1RZH - chains M and H of the 3 polymer chains in the assembly; structure by X-ray diffraction, 1.80 A resolution.

Chain M:
Molecule: Reaction center protein M chain
Organism: Rhodobacter sphaeroides
Reference sequence: P02953 (RCEM_RHOSH); numbering as in UniProt (aligned over 1-307)
Chain sequence (307 residues; numbered 1 to 307; the number before each row is that of its first residue):
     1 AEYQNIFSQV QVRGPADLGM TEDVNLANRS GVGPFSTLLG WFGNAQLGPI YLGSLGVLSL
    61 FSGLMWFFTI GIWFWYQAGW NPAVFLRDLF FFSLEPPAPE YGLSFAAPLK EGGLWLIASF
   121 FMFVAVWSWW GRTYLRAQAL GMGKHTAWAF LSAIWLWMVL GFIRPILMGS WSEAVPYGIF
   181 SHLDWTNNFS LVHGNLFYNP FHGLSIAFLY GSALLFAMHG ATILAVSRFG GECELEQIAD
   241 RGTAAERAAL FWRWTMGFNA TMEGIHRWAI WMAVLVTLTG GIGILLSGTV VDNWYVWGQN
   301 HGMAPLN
Disordered / not traced: 302-307
Differences from the reference sequence: engineered mutation C233 (Arg in P02953)
Ion coordination: Fe2+: H219, E234, H266 (shared with 2 residues of chain L)
Small-molecule neighbours:
  - bacteriochlorophyll a (BCL), molecule 1: W66, F67, L89, M122, W157, L160, V175, I179, H182, L183, W185, T186
  - bacteriochlorophyll a (BCL), molecule 2: W66, M122, V126, F150, A153, I154, L156, W157, L160, W185, T186, N187, F189, S190, N195, L196, F197, H202, S205, I206, L209, Y210, V276, T277, G280, G281, G283, I284
  - bacteriochlorophyll a (BCL), molecule 3: T186, F197, Y210
  - bacteriochlorophyll a (BCL), molecule 4: F197, G203, I206, A207, Y210, G211, L214
  - bacteriopheophytin a (BPH), molecule 1: S59, L60, G63, L64, F67, A125, V126, W129, T133, T146, A149, F150, S152, A153, A273, V274, T277
  - bacteriopheophytin a (BPH), molecule 2: Y210, A213, L214, A217, M218, W252, T255, M256
  - heptane-1,2,3-triol (HTO): M256, G257, F258
  - spheroidene (SPO): W66, F67, F68, I70, G71, F74, W75, F85, L89, W115, L116, S119, F120, M122, F123, W157, M158, L160, G161, F162, W171, V175, P176, Y177, G178, I179, H182
  - ubiquinone-10 (U10), molecule 1: I50, L60, W129
  - ubiquinone-10 (U10), molecule 2: L214, L215, M218, H219, T222, I223, A245, A248, A249, W252, M256, F258, N259, A260, T261, M262, I265, W268, M272

Chain H:
Molecule: Reaction center protein H chain
Organism: Rhodobacter sphaeroides
Reference sequence: P11846 (RCEH_RHOSH); residue numbers follow UniProt; this construct covers 1-260
Chain sequence (260 residues; row label = number of the first residue in the row):
     1 MVGVTAFGNF DLASLAIYSF WIFLAGLIYY LQTENMREGY PLENEDGTPA ANQGPFPLPK
    61 PKTFILPHGR GTLTVPGPES EDRPIALART AVSEGFPHAP TGDPMKDGVG PASWVARRDL
   121 PELDGHGHNK IKPMKAAAGF HVSAGKNPIG LPVRGCDLEI AGKVVDIWVD IPEQMARFLE
   181 VELKDGSTRL LPMQMVKVQS NRVHVNALSS DLFAGIPTIK SPTEVTLLEE DKICGYVAGG
   241 LMYAAPKRKS VVAAMLAEYA
Disordered / not traced: 1-10, 249-260

Chain M / chain H interface:
Residue-residue contacts (116):
  E2(M) with N206(H); L241(H)
  Y3(M) with Q194(H); V196(H)
  N5(M) with Q194(H)
  Q9(M) with G145(H); M193(H); V196(H); K197(H); V198(H)
  V10(M) with V142(H), hydrophobic; A144(H); K146(H); M193(H), hydrophobic
  Q11(M) with V142(H); S143(H), hydrogen bond (backbone-backbone); A144(H), hydrogen bond (backbone-backbone)
  V12(M) with H141(H); S143(H); V169(H), hydrophobic; Q174(H); M175(H), hydrophobic; A176(H)
  R13(M) with G139(H); F140(H); H141(H), hydrogen bond (backbone-backbone); S143(H); Q174(H)
  G14(M) with G139(H); F140(H); Q174(H), hydrogen bond (backbone-side chain)
  P15(M) with A138(H); G139(H); F140(H); Q174(H), hydrogen bond (backbone-side chain)
  D17(M) with P172(H)
  G19(M) with H126(H)
  M20(M) with G125(H); H126(H)
  T37(M) with A144(H)
  W41(M) with A144(H), hydrophobic; G145(H)
  N44(M) with E173(H)
  P200(M) with I17(H), hydrophobic
  F201(M) with A16(H); I17(H); F20(H), hydrophobic
  L204(M) with I17(H), hydrophobic; F20(H), hydrophobic; W21(H), hydrophobic
  F208(M) with F20(H), hydrophobic
  S227(M) with Q194(H)
  R228(M) with P192(H); Q194(H); M195(H); C234(H), hydrogen bond (backbone-side chain); L241(H)
  F229(M) with C234(H); A238(H), hydrophobic
  G230(M) with R177(H)
  E232(M) with M175(H)
  E236(M) with R117(H), salt bridge; L227(H)
  Q237(M) with R117(H)
  I238(M) with E38(H); F64(H), hydrophobic; L73(H)
  A239(M) with L66(H), hydrophobic; L73(H)
  D240(M) with R117(H), hydrogen bond (backbone-side chain); R118(H), hydrogen bond (side chain-backbone); L227(H)
  R241(M) with E38(H), salt bridge; E79(H), salt bridge; V115(H); R117(H)
  G242(M) with V115(H); R117(H); D231(H)
  T243(M) with S113(H), hydrogen bond (side chain-backbone); V115(H); D231(H), hydrogen bond (backbone-side chain)
  E246(M) with V115(H)
  R247(M) with P111(H), hydrogen bond (side chain-backbone); A112(H); S113(H), hydrogen bond (side chain-backbone); G235(H)
  R253(M) with Y40(H), hydrogen bond; L42(H)
  F258(M) with Q32(H)
  A260(M) with N35(H)
  T261(M) with N35(H), hydrogen bond (backbone-side chain); E38(H)
  E263(M) with K62(H), salt bridge; F64(H)
  G264(M) with N35(H), hydrogen bond (backbone-side chain)
  I265(M) with N35(H), hydrogen bond (backbone-side chain)
  R267(M) with Y30(H), hydrogen bond; L31(H); E34(H), salt bridge; K62(H)
  W268(M) with L31(H), hydrophobic; N35(H)
  W271(M) with F23(H), hydrophobic; L27(H), hydrophobic; L31(H)
  L275(M) with L27(H), hydrophobic
  T279(M) with F20(H)
  L286(M) with L12(H), hydrophobic
  V290(M) with L12(H), hydrophobic
  V291(M) with A13(H), hydrophobic
  W297(M) with D11(H), hydrogen bond; A13(H); S14(H)
  H301(M) with D11(H); S14(H), hydrogen bond
Interface residues without a listed pair, chain M (56 interface residues in all): F35, C233, N259, W294
Interface residues without a listed pair, chain H (73 interface residues in all): L24, I28, M36, R37, G110, W114, E122, M134, P148, I167, A207, E230

Summary:
56 residues of chain M face 73 of chain H across their interface; the contacts include 19 hydrogen bonds and 5
salt bridges. Polar contacts include E236(M)-R117(H), R241(M)-E38(H) and R241(M)-E79(H). Chain M binds 4
copies of bacteriochlorophyll a, bacteriopheophytin a, ubiquinone-10, heptane-1,2,3-triol and spheroidene.
Here chain M is Reaction center protein M chain and chain H is Reaction center protein H chain, both from
Rhodobacter sphaeroides. Entry 1RZH (Photosynthetic reaction center double mutant from rhodobacter sphaeroides
with asp L213 replaced with asn and arg ...) was determined by X-ray diffraction together with 1RVJ, 1RY5,
1RZZ and 1S00 from the same study.
